Entry 4FM2 (X-ray diffraction, 2.90 A resolution); this record covers chains T and A of the 3 polymer chains in the assembly.

# Chain T
Molecule: Template strand
Sequence (15 nucleotides; row label = number of the first residue in the row):
     1 GGGUGTACGTGATCG

# Chain A
Molecule: DNA polymerase 1
From: Pyrococcus abyssi
Notes: EC 2.7.7.7
UniProt: P0CL77 (DPOL_PYRAB); numbering as in UniProt (aligned over 1-771)
Amino-acid sequence (793 residues; each row starts with the number of its first residue; numbers below 1 keep their minus sign (Met-21 is residue -21)):
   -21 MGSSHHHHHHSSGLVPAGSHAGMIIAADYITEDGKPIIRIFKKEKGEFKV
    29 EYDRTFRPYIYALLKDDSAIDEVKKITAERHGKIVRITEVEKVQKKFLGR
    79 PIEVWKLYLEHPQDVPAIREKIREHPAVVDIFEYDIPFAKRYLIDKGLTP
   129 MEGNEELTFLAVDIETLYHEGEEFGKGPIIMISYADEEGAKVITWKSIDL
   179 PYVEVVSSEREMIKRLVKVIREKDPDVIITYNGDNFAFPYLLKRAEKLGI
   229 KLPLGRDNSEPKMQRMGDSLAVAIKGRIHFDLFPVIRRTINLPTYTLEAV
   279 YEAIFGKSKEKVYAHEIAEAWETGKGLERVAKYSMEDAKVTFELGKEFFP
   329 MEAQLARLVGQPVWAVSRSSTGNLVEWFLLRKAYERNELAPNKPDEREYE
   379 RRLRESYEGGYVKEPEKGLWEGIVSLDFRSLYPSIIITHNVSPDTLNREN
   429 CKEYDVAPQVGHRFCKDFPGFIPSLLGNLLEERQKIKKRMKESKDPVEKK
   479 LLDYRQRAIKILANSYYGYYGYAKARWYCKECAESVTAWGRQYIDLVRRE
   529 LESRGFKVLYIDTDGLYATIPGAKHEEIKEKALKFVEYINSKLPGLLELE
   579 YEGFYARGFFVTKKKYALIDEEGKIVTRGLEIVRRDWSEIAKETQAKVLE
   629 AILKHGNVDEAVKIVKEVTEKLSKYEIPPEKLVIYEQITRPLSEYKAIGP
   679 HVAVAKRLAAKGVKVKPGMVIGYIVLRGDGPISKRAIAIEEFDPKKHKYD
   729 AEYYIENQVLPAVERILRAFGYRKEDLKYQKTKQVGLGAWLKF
Disordered / not traced: -21 to -2, 385-390, 758-771
Sequence notes: expression tag (-21 to 0); engineered mutation Ala4 (Asp in P0CL77), Ala215 (Asp in P0CL77), Ala251 (Glu in P0CL77), Ala343 (Asp in P0CL77)
Cystine bridges: Cys429-Cys443, Cys507-Cys510
Bound ions: Mg2+: Asp141, Glu143, Asp315

# Interface between chain T and chain A
Residue-residue contacts (54; chain T residue first):
  DG1(T) with Ile8(A), base contact; Thr9(A), hydrogen bond to the base; Lys253(A), hydrogen bond to the phosphate
  DG2(T) with Tyr7(A), hydrogen bond to the base; Ile8(A), base contact; Thr9(A), hydrogen bond to the base; His89(A), hydrogen bond to the base; Gln91(A), base contact; Lys253(A), salt bridge to the phosphate
  DG3(T) with Gln91(A), hydrogen bond to the base; Pro115(A), sugar contact
  DU4(T) with Tyr7(A), hydrogen bond to the phosphate; Pro36(A), base contact; Tyr37(A), hydrogen bond to the base; Pro90(A), sugar contact; Gln91(A), hydrogen bond to the phosphate; Val93(A), sugar contact; Pro94(A), sugar contact; Arg97(A), phosphate contact; Glu111(A), base contact; Tyr112(A), base contact; Asp113(A), hydrogen bond to the base; Ile114(A), hydrogen bond to the base; Pro115(A), sugar contact; Phe116(A), hydrogen bond to the phosphate; Arg119(A), base contact
  DG5(T) with Pro94(A), phosphate contact; Arg97(A), salt bridge to the phosphate; Asp113(A), sugar contact
  DT6(T) with Pro115(A), phosphate contact; Lys118(A), salt bridge to the phosphate; Trp355(A), phosphate contact; Lys371(A), salt bridge to the phosphate
  DA7(T) with Met244(A), base contact; Gly245(A), base contact; Ser247(A), base contact; Arg265(A), base contact; Ser347(A), phosphate contact; Asn351(A), hydrogen bond to the phosphate
  DG11(T) with Lys593(A), salt bridge to the phosphate
  DA12(T) with Trp615(A), phosphate contact
  DT13(T) with Pro678(A), phosphate contact; Ile710(A), phosphate contact; Tyr731(A), hydrogen bond to the phosphate; Asn735(A), hydrogen bond to the phosphate
  DC14(T) with Ala675(A), phosphate contact; Ile676(A), hydrogen bond to the phosphate; Gly677(A), sugar contact; Pro709(A), phosphate contact; Ile710(A), phosphate contact; Ser711(A), hydrogen bond to the phosphate
  DG15(T) with Lys674(A), sugar contact; Ala675(A), phosphate contact; Ile676(A), hydrogen bond to the phosphate
Interface residues without a listed pair, chain T (14 interface residues in all): DC8, DG9
Interface residues without a listed pair, chain A (52 interface residues in all): Glu10, Asp235, Ser237, Gln242, Arg243, Arg346, Tyr377, Tyr500, Lys502, Arg612, Gln736, Pro739

# Overview
Chain T and chain A form an interface of 14 and 52 residues respectively, with 18 hydrogen bonds and 5 salt
bridges. Polar pairs include DG1(T)-Thr9(A), DG2(T)-Tyr7(A) and DG2(T)-Thr9(A). Asp141(A), Glu143(A) and
Asp315(A) coordinate Mg2+.
Here chain T is Template strand and chain A is DNA polymerase 1 (Pyrococcus abyssi). Entry 4FM2 (Pyrococcus
abyssi B family DNA polymerase (triple mutant) bound to a dsDNA, in edition mode) was determined by X-ray
diffraction together with 4FLT, 4FLU, 4FLV, 4FLW, 4FLX, 4FLY and 3 further entries from the same study.
